4P0V - chain A; structure by X-ray diffraction, 2.40 A resolution.

# Chain A
Name: Farnesyl pyrophosphate synthase
Organism: Homo sapiens
Notes: EC 2.5.1.10, 2.5.1.1
Reference sequence: P14324 (FPPS_HUMAN); residues 7-353 here correspond to UniProt positions 73-419 (UniProt number = residue number + 66)
Sequence (347 residues; each row starts with the number of its first residue):
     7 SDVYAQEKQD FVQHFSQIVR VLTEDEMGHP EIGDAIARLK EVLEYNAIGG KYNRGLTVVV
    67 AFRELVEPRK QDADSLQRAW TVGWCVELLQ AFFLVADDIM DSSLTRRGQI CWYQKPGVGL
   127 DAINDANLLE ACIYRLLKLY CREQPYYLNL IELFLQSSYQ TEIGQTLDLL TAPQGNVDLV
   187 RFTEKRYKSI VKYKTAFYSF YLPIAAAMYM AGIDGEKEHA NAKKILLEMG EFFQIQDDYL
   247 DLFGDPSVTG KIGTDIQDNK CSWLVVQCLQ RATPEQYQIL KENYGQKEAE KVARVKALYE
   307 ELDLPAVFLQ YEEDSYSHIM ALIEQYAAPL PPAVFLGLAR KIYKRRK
Unresolved in the structure: 7
Metal / ion sites: Mg2+ site 1: Asp103, Asp107 (together with zoledronic acid); Mg2+ site 2: Asp243 (together with zoledronic acid)
Residues lining bound ligands:
  - taxodione (1WO; (5beta)-11-hydroxyabieta-7,9(11),13-triene-6,12-dione): Ala53, Gly56, Lys57, Tyr58, Asn59, Arg60, Glu93, Gln96, Leu100, Arg112, Arg113, Phe239, Asp243, Lys257, Arg351, Lys353
  - zoledronic acid (ZOL): Leu100, Asp103, Asp107, Arg112, Gln171, Asp174, Lys200, Thr201, Tyr204, Gln240, Asp243, Lys257, Asp261
Swiss-Prot annotation at these positions:
  - binding site (isopentenyl diphosphate): Lys57, Arg60, Gln96, Arg113
  - binding site (Mg(2+)): Asp103, Asp107
  - binding site (dimethylallyl diphosphate): Arg112, Lys200, Thr201, Gln240, Lys257, Lys266
  - site (Important for determining product chain length): Phe98, Phe99
  - modified residue: Lys57 (N6-(2-hydroxyisobutyryl)lysine), Lys287 (N6-acetyllysine)
Reported in the primary citation:
  - binding site for taxodione: Arg60, Arg113

# Overview
Bound to chain A: zoledronic acid and taxodione. Asp103 and Asp107 coordinate Mg2+ site 1. UniProt lists 4
isopentenyl diphosphate-binding residues, Mg2+-binding residues Asp103 and Asp107 and 6 dimethylallyl
diphosphate-binding residues. From the paper: a binding site for taxodione at Arg60 and Arg113.
Chain A is Farnesyl pyrophosphate synthase (Homo sapiens); the structure, Crystal structure of human farnesyl
diphosphoate synthase in complex with zoledronate and taxodione, was determined by X-ray diffraction,
deposited together with 4P0W and 4P0X.
